Entry 4JI5 (X-ray diffraction, 3.85 A resolution); this record covers chains A and O of the 21 polymer chains in the assembly.

# Chain A
Molecule: 16S rRNA
Source organism: Thermus thermophilus
Sequence (1522 nucleotides; row label = number of the first residue in the row; note: 42 numbers in that range are skipped by the numbering (no residue carries them; nothing is unmodelled there); a row labelled like 190A-190L holds insertion residues (190A, then the next letters in order); numbering starts at 0):
     0 UUUGUUGGAGAGUUUGAUCCUGGCUCAGGGUGAACGCUGGCGGCGUGCCU
    50 AAGACAUGCAAGUCGUGCGGG
    73 CCGCGGGGUUUU
    88 ACUCCG
    95 UGGUC
   101 AGCGGCGGACGGGUGAGUAACGCGUGGGU
  129A G
   130 ACCUACCCGGAAGAGGGGGACAACCCGGGGAAACUCGGGCUAAUCCCCCA
   180 UGUGGACCCGC
190A-190L CCCUUGGGGUGU
   191 GUCCAAAGGGCUUU
   216 GCCCGCUUCCGGAUGGGCCCGCGUCCCAUCAGCUAGUUGGUGGGGUAAUG
   266 GCCCACCAAGGCGACGACGGGUAGCCGGUCUGAGAGGAUGGCCGGCCACA
   316 GGGGCACUGAGACACGGGCCCCACUCCUACGGGAGGCAGCAGUUAGGAAU
   366 CUUCCGCAAUGGGCGCAAGCCUGACGGAGCGACGCCGCUUGGAGGAAGAA
   416 GCCCUUCGGGGUGUAAACUCCUGAA
   442 CCCGGGACGAAACCCCCGACGA
   474 GGGGACUGACGGUACCGGG
   494 GUAAUAGCGCCGGCCAACUCCGUGCCAGCAGCCGCGGUAAUACGGAGGGC
   544 GCGAGCGUUACCCGGAUUCACUGGGCGUAAAGGGCGUGUAGGCGGCCUGG
   594 GGCGUCCCAUGUGAAAGACCACGGCUCAACCGUGGGGGAGCGUGGGAUAC
   644 GCUCAGGCUAGACGGUGGGAGAGGGUGGUGGAAUUCCCGGAGUAGCGGUG
   694 AAAUGCGCAGAUACCGGGAGGAACGCCGAUGGCGAAGGCAGCCACCUGGU
   744 CCACCCGUGACGCUGAGGCGCGAAAGCGUGGGGAGCAAACCGGAUUAGAU
   794 ACCCGGGUAGUCCACGCCCUAAACGAUGCGCGCUAGGUCUCUGGGUCU
   848 CCUGGGGGCCGAAGCUAACGCGUUAAGCGCGCCGCCUGGGGAGUACGGCC
   898 GCAAGGCUGAAACUCAAAGGAAUUGACGGGGGCCCGCACAAGCGGUGGAG
   948 CAUGUGGUUUAAUUCGAAGXAACGCGAAGAACCUUACCAGGCCUUGACAU
   998 GCUAGG
 1003A G
  1004 AACCCGGGUGAAAGCCUGGGGUGCCCC
1030A-1030D GCGA
  1031 GGGGAGCCCUAGCACAGGUGCUGCAUGGCCGUCGUCAGCUCGUGCCGUGA
  1081 GGUGUUGGGUUAAGUCCCGCAACGAGCGCAACCCCCGCCGUUAGUUGCCA
  1131 GCGGUUCGGCCGGGCACUCUAACGGGACUGCCCGCGAAA
  1171 GCGGGAGGAAGGAGGGGACGACGUCUGGUCAGCAUGGCCCUUACGGCCUG
  1221 GGCGACACACGUGCUACAAUGCCCACUACAAAGCGAUGCCACCCGGCAAC
  1271 GGGGAGCUAAUCGCAAAAAGGUGGGCCCAGUUCGGAUUGGGGUCUGCAAC
  1321 CCGACCCCAUGAAGCCGGAAUCGCUAGUAAUCGCGGAUCAG
 1361A C
  1362 CAUGCCGCGGUGAAUACGUUCCCGGGCCUUGUACACACXGCCXGUXACGC
  1412 CAUGGGAGCGGGCUCUACCCGAAGUCGCCGGG
  1446 AGCCUACGGG
  1459 CAGGCGCCGAGGGUAGGGCCCGUGACUGGGGCGAAGUCGUAACAAGGUAG
  1509 CUGUACCGGAAGGUGCGGCUGGAUCCACUCCUUUCU
Not modelled in the structure: 0-2, 1534-1538
Modified residues: PSU (pseudouridine-5'-monophosphate) at position 516, 7MG (7N-methyl-8-hydroguanosine-5'-monophosphate) at position 527, M2G (N2-dimethylguanosine-5'-monophosphate) at position 966, 5MC (5-methylcytidine-5'-monophosphate) at position 967, 2MG (2N-methylguanosine-5'-monophosphate) at position 1207, 5MC (5-methylcytidine-5'-monophosphate) at position 1400, 4OC (4n,o2'-methylcytidine-5'-monophosphate) at position 1402, 5MC (5-methylcytidine-5'-monophosphate) at position 1404, 5MC (5-methylcytidine-5'-monophosphate) at position 1407, UR3 (3-methyluridine-5'-monophoshate) at position 1498, MA6 (6N-dimethyladenosine-5'-monophoshate) at position 1518, MA6 (6N-dimethyladenosine-5'-monophoshate) at position 1519, PSU (pseudouridine-5'-monophosphate) at position 1540, PSU (pseudouridine-5'-monophosphate) at position 1541
Differences from the reference sequence: conflict C1534 (A2157 in M26923.1), A1535 (C2158 in M26923.1)
Metal / ion sites: Mg2+ site 1: G3 (shared with 1 residue of chain D); Mg2+ site 2: U12, G22; Mg2+ site 3 near G21 (its only coordinating residue here); Mg2+ site 4: A59, C386; Mg2+ site 5: G61, U62; Mg2+ site 6: G69, G70, U98; Mg2+ site 7: G117, G289; Mg2+ site 8: G124, U125, G236; Mg2+ site 9 near U129 (its only coordinating residue here); Mg2+ site 10 near G157 (its only coordinating residue here); Mg2+ site 11 near G167 (its only coordinating residue here); Mg2+ site 12: C174, C175; 69 more Mg2+ sites not listed
What the authors report for this chain:
  - contacts within the chain: G1410-C1490
  - mutagenesis - C1490U: increased growth

# Chain O
Protein: Ribosomal protein S15
Source organism: Thermus thermophilus
UniProt: Q5SJ76 (RS15_THET8); residue numbers follow UniProt; this construct covers 1-89
Amino-acid sequence (89 residues; numbered 1 to 89; the number before each row is that of its first residue):
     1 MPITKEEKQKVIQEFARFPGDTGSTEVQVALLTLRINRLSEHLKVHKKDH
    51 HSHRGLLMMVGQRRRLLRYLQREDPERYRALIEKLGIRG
Not modelled in the structure: 1, 89

# How chain A and chain O interact
Pairs across the interface (75):
  G579(A) - Arg54(O)  hydrogen bond to the phosphate
  U580(A) - Arg54(O)  salt bridge to the phosphate
  U580(A) - Leu57(O)  sugar contact
  U580(A) - Met58(O)  phosphate contact
  G581(A) - Met58(O)  phosphate contact
  G581(A) - Gly61(O)  phosphate contact
  G581(A) - Arg64(O)  hydrogen bond to the phosphate
  G581(A) - Arg65(O)  salt bridge to the phosphate
  U582(A) - Arg64(O)  salt bridge to the phosphate
  U582(A) - Arg68(O)  salt bridge to the phosphate
  A583(A) - Arg68(O)  salt bridge to the phosphate
  C656(A) - Gln28(O)  hydrogen bond to the sugar
  C656(A) - Gln62(O)  sugar contact
  G657(A) - Thr22(O)  hydrogen bond to the sugar
  G657(A) - Gly23(O)  sugar contact
  G657(A) - Gln28(O)  sugar contact
  G657(A) - Leu31(O)  sugar contact
  G658(A) - Lys8(O)  salt bridge to the phosphate
  G658(A) - Ile12(O)  phosphate contact
  G658(A) - Thr22(O)  hydrogen bond to the sugar
  G658(A) - Leu31(O)  sugar contact
  U659(A) - Lys8(O)  salt bridge to the phosphate
  U659(A) - Gln9(O)  phosphate contact
  G666(A) - Ser52(O)  hydrogen bond to the base
  G667(A) - His42(O)  base contact
  G667(A) - Asp49(O)  hydrogen bond to the sugar
  G667(A) - His50(O)  sugar contact
  G667(A) - His51(O)  hydrogen bond to the sugar
  G667(A) - Ser52(O)  base contact
  G668(A) - His46(O)  sugar contact
  G668(A) - Lys48(O)  phosphate contact
  G668(A) - Asp49(O)  sugar contact
  U669(A) - His46(O)  sugar contact
  U669(A) - Lys48(O)  salt bridge to the phosphate
  A728(A) - His51(O)  base contact
  A728(A) - Arg54(O)  salt bridge to the phosphate
  A729(A) - His51(O)  hydrogen bond to the base
  G730(A) - His51(O)  hydrogen bond to the base
  C739(A) - Pro2(O)  phosphate contact
  C739(A) - His42(O)  hydrogen bond to the sugar
  U740(A) - Pro2(O)  phosphate contact
  U740(A) - Arg38(O)  phosphate contact
  U740(A) - Leu39(O)  sugar contact
  U740(A) - His42(O)  sugar contact
  U740(A) - Ser52(O)  hydrogen bond to the sugar
  G741(A) - Arg35(O)  salt bridge to the phosphate
  G741(A) - Leu39(O)  sugar contact
  G741(A) - His51(O)  sugar contact
  G741(A) - Ser52(O)  sugar contact
  G741(A) - Gly55(O)  sugar contact
  G742(A) - Arg35(O)  salt bridge to the phosphate
  G742(A) - Met59(O)  phosphate contact
  G750(A) - Phe18(O)  phosphate contact
  G750(A) - Asp21(O)  hydrogen bond to the sugar
  G750(A) - Thr22(O)  hydrogen bond to the sugar
  G750(A) - Gly23(O)  hydrogen bond to the base
  G750(A) - Ser24(O)  sugar contact
  G750(A) - Gln28(O)  base contact
  U751(A) - Phe18(O)  phosphate contact
  U751(A) - Gly23(O)  sugar contact
  U751(A) - Ser24(O)  sugar contact
  U751(A) - Thr25(O)  hydrogen bond to the sugar
  G752(A) - Tyr69(O)  hydrogen bond to the phosphate
  G752(A) - Arg77(O)  salt bridge to the phosphate
  A753(A) - Tyr69(O)  hydrogen bond to the phosphate
  A753(A) - Glu73(O)  phosphate contact
  C754(A) - Leu66(O)  sugar contact
  C754(A) - Tyr69(O)  sugar contact
  C754(A) - Arg72(O)  salt bridge to the phosphate
  G755(A) - Arg65(O)  phosphate contact
  G763(A) - His53(O)  sugar contact
  C764(A) - His50(O)  sugar contact
  G765(A) - His50(O)  salt bridge to the phosphate
  A807(A) - Lys48(O)  salt bridge to the phosphate
  C808(A) - Lys48(O)  salt bridge to the phosphate
Interface residues without a listed pair, chain A (33 interface residues in all): G660, C749
Interface residues without a listed pair, chain O (40 interface residues in all): Lys5, Gly20

# Overview
Chain A and chain O form an interface of 33 and 40 residues respectively; the contacts include 18 hydrogen
bonds and 16 salt bridges. Polar contacts include G666(A)-Ser52(O), A729(A)-His51(O) and G730(A)-His51(O).
U12(A) and G22(A) coordinate Mg2+ site 2. From the paper: C1490U of chain A increases growth; contacts within
the chain involving C1490(A) and G1410(A).
Here chain A is 16S rRNA and chain O is Ribosomal protein S15, both from Thermus thermophilus. Entry 4JI5
(Crystal Structure of 30S ribosomal subunit from Thermus thermophilus) was determined by X-ray diffraction
(same publication as 4JI0, 4JI1, 4JI2, 4JI3, 4JI4, 4JI6, 4JI7 and 4JI8).
